4N58 - chain A; structure by X-ray diffraction, 1.86 A resolution.

== Chain A ==
Name: Pectocin M2
Organism: Pectobacterium carotovorum subsp. brasiliensis PBR1692
Sequence (279 residues; row label = number of the first residue in the row):
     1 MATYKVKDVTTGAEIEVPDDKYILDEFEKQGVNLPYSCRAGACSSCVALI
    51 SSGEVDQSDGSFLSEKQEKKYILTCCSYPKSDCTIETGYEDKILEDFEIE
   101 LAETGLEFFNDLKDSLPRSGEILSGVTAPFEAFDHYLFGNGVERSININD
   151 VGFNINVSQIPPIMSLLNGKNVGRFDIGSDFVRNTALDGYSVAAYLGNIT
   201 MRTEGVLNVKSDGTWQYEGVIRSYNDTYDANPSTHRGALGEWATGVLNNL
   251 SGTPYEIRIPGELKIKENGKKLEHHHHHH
Disordered / not traced: 1, 111-115, 273-279
Ion coordination: 2Fe-2S cluster Fe: Cys-38, Cys-43, Cys-46, Cys-75
Small-molecule neighbours: 2Fe-2S cluster (FES): Tyr-36, Ser-37, Cys-38, Arg-39, Ala-40, Gly-41, Ala-42, Cys-43, Ser-45, Cys-46, Leu-73, Cys-75
Reported in the primary citation:
  - catalytic residues: Asp-226, Arg-236
  - conformationally variable residues (side-chain flip): Arg-236
  - contacts within the chain: Asn-184/Arg-236 (hydrogen bond)
  - conformationally variable residues (domain motion): Asp-96 to Ser-115 (from molecular simulation)

== Summary ==
Bound to chain A: 2Fe-2S cluster. Cys-38, Cys-43, Cys-46 and Cys-75 coordinate a 2Fe-2S cluster Fe ion. The
paper reports catalytic residues Asp-226 and Arg-236; conformational variability at Arg-236 and Asp-96.
Chain A is Pectocin M2 (Pectobacterium carotovorum subsp. brasiliensis PBR1692); the structure, Crystal
Structure of Pectocin M2 at 1.86 Angstroms, was determined by X-ray diffraction (same publication as 4N59).
